7CPI - chains A and F of the 3 polymer chains in the assembly; structure by X-ray diffraction, 2.60 A resolution.

[Chain A (and F)]
Protein: Ferritin
Source organism: Penaeus japonicus
Notes: EC 1.16.3.1; chain F of this document is another copy of the same molecule, construct and numbering; everything in this record applies to it too
UniProtKB: T2B7E1 (T2B7E1_PENJP); the author numbering skips numbers that UniProt does not, so the offset changes along the chain: 2-56 = UniProt 2-56; 58-156 = UniProt 57-155
Sequence (169 residues; row label = number of the first residue in the row; note: 1 number in that range is skipped by the numbering (no residue carries it; nothing is unmodelled there)):
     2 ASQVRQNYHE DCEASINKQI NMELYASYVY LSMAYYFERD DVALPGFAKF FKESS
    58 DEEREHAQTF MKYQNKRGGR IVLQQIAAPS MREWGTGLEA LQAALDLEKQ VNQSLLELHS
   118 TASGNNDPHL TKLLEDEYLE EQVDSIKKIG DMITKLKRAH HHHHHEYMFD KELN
Disordered / not traced: 156-157
Differences from the reference sequence: engineered mutation R89 (Gln88 in T2B7E1); expression tag (157-171)
Bound ions: Fe ion site 1: E24, E60, H63; Fe ion site 2: E60, E105

[How chain A and chain F interact]
Contacting residue pairs (59):
  S3(A) - D41(F)  hydrogen bond
  Q4(A) - D41(F)
  V5(A) - D41(F)
  L25(A) - Y29(F)  hydrophobic
  Y29(A) - L25(F)  hydrophobic
  Y29(A) - L80(F)
  Y29(A) - Q81(F)  hydrogen bond (side chain-backbone)
  Y29(A) - I83(F)  hydrophobic
  L32(A) - Q65(F)
  L32(A) - M68(F)  hydrophobic
  S33(A) - L80(F)
  Y36(A) - Q65(F)
  Y36(A) - M68(F)  hydrophobic
  Y36(A) - K69(F)
  Y36(A) - N72(F)  hydrogen bond (backbone-side chain)
  Y36(A) - I78(F)  hydrophobic
  E39(A) - K69(F)
  E39(A) - N72(F)
  R40(A) - N72(F)
  R40(A) - R77(F)
  D41(A) - S3(F)  hydrogen bond
  D41(A) - Q4(F)  hydrogen bond
  D41(A) - V5(F)
  D41(A) - R77(F)  salt bridge
  D42(A) - R77(F)  salt bridge
  K53(A) - Q65(F)
  R61(A) - R61(F)
  Q65(A) - L32(F)
  Q65(A) - Y36(F)
  M68(A) - L32(F)  hydrophobic
  M68(A) - Y36(F)  hydrophobic
  K69(A) - Y36(F)  hydrogen bond
  K69(A) - E39(F)
  N72(A) - Y36(F)  hydrogen bond (side chain-backbone)
  N72(A) - R40(F)
  G76(A) - R40(F)  hydrogen bond (backbone-side chain)
  R77(A) - R40(F)
  R77(A) - E90(F)  salt bridge
  I78(A) - Y36(F)  hydrophobic
  I78(A) - R89(F)
  V79(A) - R89(F)
  L80(A) - Y29(F)
  L80(A) - S33(F)
  L80(A) - A85(F)
  L80(A) - R89(F)  hydrogen bond (backbone-side chain)
  Q81(A) - Y29(F)  hydrogen bond (backbone-side chain)
  Q81(A) - A85(F)
  Q82(A) - Q82(F)  hydrogen bond
  Q82(A) - I83(F)
  Q82(A) - A84(F)
  Q82(A) - A85(F)
  I83(A) - Y29(F)
  I83(A) - Q82(F)
  I83(A) - I83(F)  hydrogen bond (backbone-backbone)
  A85(A) - L80(F)
  A85(A) - Q81(F)
  A85(A) - Q82(F)
  R89(A) - R77(F)
  R89(A) - I78(F)  hydrogen bond (side chain-backbone)
Also at the interface, not in a pair above, chain A (32 interface residues in all): N22, G75, A84, P86
Also at the interface, not in a pair above, chain F (31 interface residues in all): N22, Y37, D42, G75, V79

[Overview]
The interface between chain A and chain F involves 32 residues on one side and 31 on the other, with 13
hydrogen bonds and 3 salt bridges. Polar pairs include D41(A)-R77(F), D42(A)-R77(F) and R77(A)-E90(F). E24(A),
E60(A) and H63(A) coordinate Fe ion site 1.
Both chains are Ferritin (Penaeus japonicus). Entry 7CPI (His-Mediated Reversible Self-assembly of Ferritin
Nanocage with Zn binding) was determined by X-ray diffraction together with 7CPC from the same study.
